PDB entry 6QVE | electron microscopy, 3.70 A resolution | chains W and H of the 5 polymer chains in the assembly

[Chain W]
Name: Predicted protein
Source organism: Naegleria gruberi
UniProtKB: D2VJG4 (D2VJG4_NAEGR); residue numbers follow UniProt; this construct covers 621-788
Amino-acid sequence (187 residues; row label = number of the first residue in the row):
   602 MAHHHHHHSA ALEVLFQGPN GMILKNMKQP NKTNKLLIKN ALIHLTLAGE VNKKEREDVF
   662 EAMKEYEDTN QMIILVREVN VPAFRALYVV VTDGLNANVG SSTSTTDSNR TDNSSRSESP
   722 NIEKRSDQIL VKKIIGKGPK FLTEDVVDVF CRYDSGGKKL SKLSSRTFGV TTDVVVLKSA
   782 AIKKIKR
Unresolved in the structure: 602-633, 693-731, 738, 781-788
Sequence notes: initiating methionine (602); expression tag (603-620)

[Chain H]
Name: Beta1-tubulin
Source organism: Homo sapiens
UniProtKB: A0A2K5HGL3 (A0A2K5HGL3_COLAP); the author numbering skips numbers that UniProt does not, so the offset changes along the chain: 1-44 = UniProt 1-44; 47-360 = UniProt 45-358; 369-454 = UniProt 359-444
Amino-acid sequence (444 residues; each row starts with the number of its first residue; note: 10 numbers in that range are skipped by the numbering (no residue carries them; nothing is unmodelled there)):
     1 MREIVHIQAG QCGNQIGAKF WEVISDEHGI DPTGTYHGDS DLQL
    47 DRISVYYNEA TGGKYVPRAI LVDLEPGTMD SVRSGPFGQI FRPDNFVFGQ SGAGNNWAKG
   107 HYTEGAELVD SVLDVVRKEA ESCDCLQGFQ LTHSLGGGTG SGMGTLLISK IREEYPDRIM
   167 NTFSVVPSPK VSDTVVEPYN ATLSVHQLVE NTDETYCIDN EALYDICFRT LKLTTPTYGD
   227 LNHLVSATMS GVTTCLRFPG QLNADLRKLA VNMVPFPRLH FFMPGFAPLT SRGSQQYRAL
   287 TVPELTQQVF DAKNMMAACD PRHGRYLTVA AVFRGRMSMK EVDEQMLNVQ NKNSSYFVEW
   347 IPNNVKTAVC DIPP
   369 RGLKMAVTFI GNSTAIQELF KRISEQFTAM FRRKAFLHWY TGEGMDEMEF TEAESNMNDL
   429 VSEYQQYQDA TAEEEEDFGE EAEEEA
Unresolved in the structure: 441-454
Ligand contacts:
  - GDP (guanosine-5'-diphosphate): Gly10, Gln11, Cys12, Gln15, Ala99, Gly142, Gly143, Gly144, Thr145, Gly146, Val171, Asp179, Asn206, Tyr224, Asn228
  - GTP (guanosine-5'-triphosphate): Gln247, Leu248, Lys254
  - taxol (TA1): Lys19, Glu22, Val23, Asp26, Glu27, Asp226, His229, Ala233, Ser236, Thr276, Ser277, Arg278, Gln281, Arg320, Pro360, Arg369, Gly370, Leu371

[Chain W / chain H interface]
Residue-residue contacts - 22 pairs, chain W then chain H:
  Leu646(W) - Asn337(H)
  Leu646(W) - Lys338(H)
  Leu646(W) - Ser340(H)  hydrogen bond (backbone-side chain)
  Thr647(W) - Ser341(H)
  Leu648(W) - Ser341(H)
  Ala649(W) - Ser341(H)
  Ala649(W) - Tyr342(H)
  Gly650(W) - Tyr342(H)  hydrogen bond (backbone-side chain)
  Glu651(W) - Arg308(H)  hydrogen bond (backbone-backbone)
  Glu651(W) - His309(H)  salt bridge
  Val652(W) - Arg308(H)
  Val652(W) - Gly310(H)
  Val652(W) - Arg311(H)
  Val652(W) - Gln436(H)
  Asn653(W) - Ser341(H)  hydrogen bond
  Arg678(W) - Glu345(H)
  Asn681(W) - Asn337(H)  hydrogen bond (backbone-side chain)
  Val682(W) - Gln336(H)
  Val682(W) - Ser340(H)
  Pro683(W) - Asn337(H)
  Pro683(W) - Ser340(H)  hydrogen bond (backbone-side chain)
  Arg686(W) - Glu345(H)  salt bridge
Interface residues without a listed pair, chain W (15 interface residues in all): His645, Val680
Interface residues without a listed pair, chain H (13 interface residues in all): Leu333

[Summary]
The interface between chain W and chain H involves 15 residues on one side and 13 on the other; the contacts
include 6 hydrogen bonds and 2 salt bridges. Among the polar pairs are Glu651(W)-His309(H),
Arg686(W)-Glu345(H) and Leu646(W)-Ser340(H).
Chain W is Predicted protein (Naegleria gruberi) and chain H is Beta1-tubulin (Homo sapiens); the structure,
NgCKK (Naegleria Gruberi CKK) decorated 14pf taxol-GDP microtubule, was determined by electron microscopy
(same publication as 6QUS, 6QUY and 6QVJ).
